Entry 1RQH (X-ray diffraction, 2.00 A resolution); this record covers chain A.

[Chain A]
Name: transcarboxylase 5S subunit
Organism: Propionibacterium freudenreichii subsp. shermanii
Notes: EC 2.1.3.1
Chain sequence (540 residues; each row starts with the number of its first residue; numbers below 1 keep their minus sign (Met-10 is residue -10)):
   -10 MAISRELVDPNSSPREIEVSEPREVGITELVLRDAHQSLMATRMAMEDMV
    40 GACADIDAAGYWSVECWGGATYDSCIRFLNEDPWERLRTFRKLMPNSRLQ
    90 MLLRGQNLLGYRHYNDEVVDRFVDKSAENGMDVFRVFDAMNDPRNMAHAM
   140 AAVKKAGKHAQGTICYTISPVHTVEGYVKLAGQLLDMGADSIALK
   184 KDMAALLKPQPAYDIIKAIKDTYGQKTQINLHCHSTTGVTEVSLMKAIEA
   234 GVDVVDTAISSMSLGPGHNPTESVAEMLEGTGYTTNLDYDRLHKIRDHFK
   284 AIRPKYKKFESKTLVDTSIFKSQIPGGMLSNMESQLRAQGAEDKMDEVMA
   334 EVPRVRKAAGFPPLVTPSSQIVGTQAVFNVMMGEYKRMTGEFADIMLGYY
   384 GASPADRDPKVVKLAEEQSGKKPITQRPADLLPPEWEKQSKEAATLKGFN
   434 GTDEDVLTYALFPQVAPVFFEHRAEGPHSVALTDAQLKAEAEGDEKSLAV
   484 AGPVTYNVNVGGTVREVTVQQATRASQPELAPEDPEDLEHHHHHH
Disordered / not traced: -10 to 3, 475-528
Sequence notes: cloning artifact (-10 to 1, 506-528); microheterogeneity Lys184 (Lys in 38304072)
Modified residues: Lys184 (lysine nz-carboxylic acid; KCX)
Bound ions: Co2+: Asp23, Lys184, His215, His217
Ligand contacts: pyruvic acid (PYR): Arg22, Asp23, Gln26, Gly58, Ala59, Leu91, Phe126, Lys184, Met186
From the paper describing this entry:
  - binding site for pyruvic acid: Arg22, Gln26
  - contacts within the chain: Cys154-Lys184
  - conformationally variable residues (side-chain flip): Lys184

[In short]
Ligands of chain A: pyruvic acid. Asp23, Lys184, His215 and His217 form the Co2+ site. From the paper: a
binding site for pyruvic acid at Arg22 and Gln26; conformational variability at Lys184.
Chain A is transcarboxylase 5S subunit (Propionibacterium freudenreichii subsp. shermanii); the structure,
Propionibacterium shermanii transcarboxylase 5S subunit bound to pyruvic acid, was determined by X-ray
diffraction (same publication as 1RQB, 1RQE, 1RR2, 1S3H and 1U5J).
